Entry 8WHY (electron microscopy, 2.70 A resolution); this record covers chains 7 and A of the 28 polymer chains in the assembly.

# Chain 7
Protein: 50S ribosomal protein L34
Organism: Mycolicibacterium smegmatis MC2 155
UniProt: A0R7K0 (RL34_MYCS2); numbering as in UniProt (aligned over 1-47)
Amino-acid sequence (47 residues; each row starts with the number of its first residue):
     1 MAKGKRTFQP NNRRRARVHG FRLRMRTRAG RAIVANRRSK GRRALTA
Disordered / not traced: 1, 47

# Chain A
Molecule: 23S rRNA
Organism: Mycolicibacterium smegmatis MC2 155
Sequence (3119 nucleotides; numbered 2 to 3120; the number before each row is that of its first residue):
     2 AAGUGUUUAA GGGCGCAUGG UGGAUGCCUU GGCACUGGGA GCCGAUGAAG GACGUAGGAG
    62 GCUGCGAUAA GCCUCGGGGA GCUGUCAACC GAGCGUUGAU CCGAGGAUGU CCGAAUGGGG
   122 AAACCCGGCA CGAGUGAUGU CGUGUCACCA GGCGCUGAAU AUAUAGGCGU CUGGGGGGAA
   182 CGCGGGGAAG UGAAACAUCU CAGUACCCGU AGGAAGAGAA AACAAAAUGU GAUUCCGUGA
   242 GUAGUGGCGA GCGAAAGCGG AGGAUGGCUA AACCGUAUGC AUGUGAUACC GGGUAGGGGU
   302 UGUGUGUGCG GGGUUGUGGG ACCUAUCUUU CCGGCUCUAC CUGGCUGGAG GGCAGUGAGA
   362 AAAUGUUGUG GUUAGCGGAA AUGGCUUGGG AUGGCCUGCC GUAGACGGUG AGAGCCCGGU
   422 ACGUGAAAAC CCGACGUCUG UCUUGAUGGU GUUCCCGAGU AGCAGCGGGC CCGUGGAAUC
   482 UGCUGUGAAU CUGCCGGGAC CACCCGGUAA GCCUGAAUAC UUCCCAGUGA CCGAUAGCGG
   542 AUUAGUACCG UGAGGGAAUG GUGAAAAGUA CCCCGGGAGG GGAGUGAAAG AGUACCUGAA
   602 ACCGUGCGCU UACAAUCCGU CAGAGCCCUC GACGUGUCGU GGGGUGAUGG CGUGCCUUUU
   662 GAAGAAUGAG CCUGCGAGUC AGGGACAUGU CGCGAGGUUA ACCCGGGUGG GGUAGCCGCA
   722 GCGAAAGCGA GUCUGAAUAG GGCGUAUCCA CACAAGAGUG UGUGGUGUAG UGGUGUGUUC
   782 UGGACCCGAA GCGGAGUGAU CUACCCAUGG CCAGGGUGAA GCGCGGGUAA GACCGCGUGG
   842 AGGCCCGAAC CCACUUAGGU UGAAGACUGA GGGGAUGAGC UGUGGGUAGG GGUGAAAGGC
   902 CAAUCAAACU CCGUGAUAGC UGGUUCUCCC CGAAAUGCAU UUAGGUGCAG CGUCGCAUGU
   962 UUCUUGCCGG AGGUAGAGCU ACUGGAUGGC CGAUGGGCCC CACAGGGUUA CUGACGUCAG
  1022 CCAAACUCCG AAUGCCGGUA AGUCCAAGAG UGCGGCAGUG AGACGGCGGG GGAUAAGCUC
  1082 CGUGCGUCGA GAGGGAAACA GCCCAGAUCG CCGGCUAAGG CCCCUAAGCG UGUGCUAAGU
  1142 GGAAAAGGAU GUGCAGUCGC GAAGACAACC AGGAGGUUGG CUUAGAAGCA GCCACCCUUG
  1202 AAAGAGUGCG UAAUAGCUCA CUGGUCAAGU GAUUGUGCGC CGAUAAUGUA GCGGGGCUCA
  1262 AGCACACCGC CGAAGCCGCG GCAGCCAACG UGUUGGCUGG GUAGGGGAGC GUCCUGCAUC
  1322 CGGUGAAGCC GCCGAGUGAU CGAGUGGUGG AGGGUGUGGG AGUGAGAAUG CAGGCAUGAG
  1382 UAGCGAUUAG GCAAGUGAGA ACCUUGCCCG CCGAAAGACC AAGGGUUCCU GGGCCAGGCC
  1442 AGUCCGCCCA GGGUGAGUCG GGACCUAAGG CGAGGCCGAC AGGCGUAGUC GAUGGACAAC
  1502 GGGUUGAUAU UCCCGUACCC GUGUAUGUGC GUCCAUGAUG AAUCAGCGGU ACUAACCAUC
  1562 CAAAACCACC GUGACCGCAC CUUUCGGGGU GUGGCGUUGG UGGGGCUGCA UGGGACCUUC
  1622 GUUGGUAGUA GUCAAGCGAU GGGGUGACGC AGGAAGGUAG CCGUACCGGU CAGUGGUAAU
  1682 ACCGGGGUAA GCCUGUAGGG AGUCAGAUAG GUAAAUCCGU CUGGCAUAUA UCCUGAGAGG
  1742 UGAUGCAUAG CCGAGUGAGG CGAAUUCGGU GAUCCUAUGC UGCCGAGAAA AGCCUCUAGC
  1802 GAGGACAUAC ACGGCCCGUA CCCCAAACCA ACACAGGUGG UCAGGUAGAG AAUACUAAGG
  1862 CGUACGAGUG AACUAUGGUU AAGGAACUCG GCAAAAUGCC CCCGUAACUU CGGGAGAAGG
  1922 GGGACCCACA UGGCGUGUAA GCCUUUACGG CCCAAGCGUG AGUGGGUGGC ACAAACCAGU
  1982 GAGAAGCGAC UGUUUACUAA AAACACAGGU CCGUGCGAAG UCGCAAGACG AUGUAUACGG
  2042 ACUGACGCCU GCCCGGUGCU GGAAGGUUAA GAGGACCCGU UAACUCCCUU UGGGGGUGAA
  2102 GCGGAGAAUU UAAGCCCCAG UAAACGGCGG UGGUAACUAU AACCAUCCUA AGGUAGCGAA
  2162 AUUCCUUGUC GGGUAAGUUC CGACCUGCAC GAAUGGCGUA ACGACUUCUC AACUGUCUCA
  2222 ACCAUAGACU CGGCGAAAUU GCACUACGAG UAAAGAUGCU CGUUACGCGC GGCAGGACGA
  2282 AAAGACCCCG GGACCUUCAC UACAACUUGG UAUUGGUGCU CGAUACGGUU UGUGUAGGAU
  2342 AGGUGGGAGA CUGUGAAGCU CACACGCCAG UGUGGGUGGA GUCGUUGUUG AAAUACCACU
  2402 CUGAUCGUAU UGGGCCUCUA ACCUCGGACC GUAUAUCCGG UUCAGGGACA GUGCCUGGUG
  2462 GGUAGUUUAA CUGGGGCGGU UGCCUCCUAA AAUGUAACGG AGGCGCCCAA AGGUUCCCUC
  2522 AACCUGGACG GCAAUCAGGU GUUGAGUGUA AGUGCACAAG GGAGCUUGAC UGCGAGACGG
  2582 ACAUGUCGAG CAGGGACGAA AGUCGGGACU AGUGAUCCGG CACCUCUGAG UGGAAGGGGU
  2642 GUCGCUCAAC GGAUAAAAGG UACCCCGGGG AUAACAGGCU GAUCUUCCCC AAGAGUCCAU
  2702 AUCGACGGGA UGGUUUGGCA CCUCGAUGUC GGCUCGUCGC AUCCUGGGGC UGGAGCAGGU
  2762 CCCAAGGGUU GGGCUGUUCG CCCAUUAAAG CGGCACGCGA GCUGGGUUUA GAACGUCGUG
  2822 AGACAGUUCG GUCUCUAUCC GCCGCGCGCG UCAGAAGCUU GAGGAAACCU GUCCCUAGUA
  2882 CGAGAGGACC GGGACGGACG AACCUCUGGU AUACCAGUUG UCCCACCAGG GGCACGGCUG
  2942 GAUAGCCACG UUCGGACAGG AUAACCGCUG AAAGCAUCUA AGCGGGAAAC CUCUUCCAAG
  3002 ACCAGGCUUC UCACCCUCUA GGAGGGAUAA GGCCCCCCGC AGACCACGGG AUUGAUAGAC
  3062 CAGACCUGGA AGCCUAGUAA UAGGUGCAGG GAACUGGCAC UAACCGGCCG AAAACUUAC
Disordered / not traced: 1171-1222, 1563-1607, 2697-2701

# Interface between chain 7 and chain A
Contacting residue pairs (89):
  Ala2(7) with C868(A), sugar contact; U869(A), phosphate contact; G1837(A), phosphate contact; G1838(A), sugar contact
  Lys3(7) with U803(A), salt bridge to the phosphate; C868(A), phosphate contact
  Gly4(7) with G1837(A), hydrogen bond to the base; G1838(A), sugar contact
  Lys5(7) with C802(A), salt bridge to the phosphate; U803(A), salt bridge to the phosphate
  Arg6(7) with C802(A), sugar contact; A867(A), salt bridge to the phosphate; A904(A), base contact; C1830(A), sugar contact; A1831(A), hydrogen bond to the sugar
  Thr7(7) with U801(A), hydrogen bond to the sugar; C802(A), sugar contact; A903(A), base contact
  Phe8(7) with U552(A), sugar contact; U801(A), sugar contact; C1830(A), hydrogen bond to the sugar; A1831(A), phosphate contact
  Gln9(7) with U801(A), hydrogen bond to the sugar; C802(A), phosphate contact; C1830(A), sugar contact
  Pro10(7) with A1423(A), sugar contact; G1424(A), sugar contact; C1830(A), sugar contact
  Asn11(7) with U801(A), base contact; G885(A), phosphate contact; A1423(A), phosphate contact; G1424(A), hydrogen bond to the phosphate
  Asn12(7) with G1424(A), hydrogen bond to the phosphate; G1425(A), hydrogen bond to the phosphate
  Arg13(7) with A122(A), base contact; G885(A), phosphate contact; G1492(A), hydrogen bond to the phosphate; A1493(A), salt bridge to the phosphate
  Arg14(7) with U801(A), salt bridge to the phosphate; G885(A), salt bridge to the phosphate; G886(A), salt bridge to the phosphate
  Arg15(7) with U552(A), hydrogen bond to the phosphate; G553(A), salt bridge to the phosphate; U801(A), base contact
  Ala16(7) with A122(A), sugar contact; A123(A), phosphate contact
  Arg17(7) with G886(A), salt bridge to the phosphate
  Val18(7) with G799(A), phosphate contact
  His19(7) with U552(A), hydrogen bond to the sugar; G553(A), sugar contact; G799(A), salt bridge to the phosphate
  Gly20(7) with A123(A), phosphate contact
  Phe21(7) with G114(A), sugar contact; A123(A), stacking on the base
  Arg22(7) with G121(A), hydrogen bond to the base; A122(A), salt bridge to the phosphate; A123(A), hydrogen bond to the phosphate
  Arg24(7) with G553(A), hydrogen bond to the sugar; A554(A), salt bridge to the phosphate; U798(A), hydrogen bond to the phosphate; G799(A), salt bridge to the phosphate
  Met25(7) with A115(A), phosphate contact
  Arg28(7) with C209(A), salt bridge to the phosphate; G210(A), salt bridge to the phosphate; A1482(A), hydrogen bond to the phosphate; G1483(A), salt bridge to the phosphate
  Ala29(7) with G797(A), sugar contact; U798(A), phosphate contact
  Ile33(7) with A554(A), sugar contact; G797(A), sugar contact; U798(A), sugar contact
  Ala35(7) with G179(A), phosphate contact
  Asn36(7) with G555(A), hydrogen bond to the phosphate
  Arg37(7) with A554(A), salt bridge to the phosphate; G555(A), salt bridge to the phosphate
  Arg38(7) with A50(A), base contact; G51(A), hydrogen bond to the sugar
  Lys40(7) with G546(A), base contact; G556(A), salt bridge to the phosphate; G557(A), hydrogen bond to the base
  Gly41(7) with G546(A), sugar contact; U547(A), phosphate contact
  Arg42(7) with G546(A), sugar contact; U547(A), salt bridge to the phosphate; G555(A), hydrogen bond to the base; G556(A), hydrogen bond to the base; G557(A), hydrogen bond to the base
  Arg43(7) with U547(A), hydrogen bond to the phosphate; A548(A), salt bridge to the phosphate
Also at the interface, not in a pair above, chain 7 (38 interface residues in all): Leu23, Arg26, Gly30, Leu45
Also at the interface, not in a pair above, chain A (51 interface residues in all): A800, C853, A854, G887, G1471, C1472, C1829, A1997

# Summary
38 residues of chain 7 face 51 of chain A across their interface, with 23 hydrogen bonds, 22 salt bridges and
1 aromatic stacking contact. Among the polar pairs are Gly4(7)-G1837(A), Arg22(7)-G121(A) and
Lys40(7)-G557(A).
Here chain 7 is 50S ribosomal protein L34 and chain A is 23S rRNA, both from Mycolicibacterium smegmatis MC2
155. Entry 8WHY (Cryo- EM structure of Mycobacterium smegmatis 50S ribosomal subunit (body 1) of 70S ribosome
and RafH) was determined by electron microscopy together with 8WHX, 8WI7, 8WI8, 8WI9, 8WIB, 8WIC, 8WID and
8WIF from the same study.
